PDB entry 5MOI | X-ray diffraction, 2.20 A resolution | chains C and E of the 6 polymer chains in the assembly

== Chain C (and E) ==
Name: Ig epsilon chain C region
Organism: Homo sapiens
Notes: chain E of this document is another copy of the same molecule, construct and numbering; everything in this record applies to it too
UniProt: P01854 (IGHE_HUMAN); residues 328-547 here correspond to UniProt positions 209-428 (UniProt number = residue number - 119)
Chain sequence (223 residues; row label = number of the first residue in the row):
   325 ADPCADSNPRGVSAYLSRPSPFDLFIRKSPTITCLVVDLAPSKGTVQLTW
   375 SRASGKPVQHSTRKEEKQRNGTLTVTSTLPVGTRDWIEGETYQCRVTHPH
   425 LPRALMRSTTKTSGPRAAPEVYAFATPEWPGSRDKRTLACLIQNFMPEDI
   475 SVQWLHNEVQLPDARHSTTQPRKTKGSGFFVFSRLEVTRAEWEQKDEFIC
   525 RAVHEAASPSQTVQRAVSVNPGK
Unresolved in the structure: 325-335, 423, 545-547 (chain E: 325-335, 363-368, 424, 455-456, 545-547)
Construct notes: expression tag (325-327); conflict Q371 (Asn252 in P01854), Q383 (Asn264 in P01854)
Swiss-Prot annotation at these positions:
  - glycosylation: N394 (N-linked (GlcNAc...) asparagine)
Disulfide bonds: C358-C418, C464-C524
Covalently attached groups: glycan linked to N394
From the paper describing this entry:
  - post-translational modification sites: N394

== Chain C / chain E interface ==
Pairs across the interface - 19 pairs, chain C then chain E:
  I350(C) - A377(E)
  K352(C) - S378(E)
  K352(C) - G413(E)  hydrogen bond (side chain-backbone)
  K352(C) - E414(E)
  K352(C) - T415(E)  hydrogen bond
  T407(C) - E412(E)
  R408(C) - I411(E)
  R408(C) - E412(E)  hydrogen bond (backbone-side chain)
  E412(C) - R440(E)  salt bridge
  R440(C) - S437(E)  hydrogen bond
  R440(C) - G438(E)
  E529(C) - S437(E)  hydrogen bond (backbone-side chain)
  P533(C) - S432(E)
  P533(C) - T434(E)
  S534(C) - T415(E)
  S534(C) - S432(E)  hydrogen bond
  S534(C) - T433(E)
  S534(C) - T434(E)
  Q535(C) - T434(E)
Other interface residues (no listed pair), chain C (11 interface residues in all): F349
Other interface residues (no listed pair), chain E (14 interface residues in all): K435

== Overview ==
11 residues of chain C face 14 of chain E across their interface; the contacts include 6 hydrogen bonds and 1
salt bridge. Polar pairs include E412(C)-R440(E), K352(C)-G413(E) and K352(C)-T415(E). From the paper: a
modification site at N394(C).
Both chains are Ig epsilon chain C region (Homo sapiens). Entry 5MOI (Crystal structure of human IgE-Fc
epsilon 3-4) was determined by X-ray diffraction (same publication as 5MOJ, 5MOK and 5MOL).
